1Z9K - chains A and C of the 3 polymer chains in the assembly; structure by X-ray diffraction, 4.60 A resolution (low resolution: residue-level contacts below are approximate; hydrogen-bond / salt-bridge calls are withheld).

== Chain A ==
Name: Reaction center protein L chain
Organism: Rhodobacter sphaeroides
UniProt: P02954 (RCEL_RHOSH); residues 1-281 here = UniProt positions 1-281
Amino-acid sequence (281 residues; row label = number of the first residue in the row):
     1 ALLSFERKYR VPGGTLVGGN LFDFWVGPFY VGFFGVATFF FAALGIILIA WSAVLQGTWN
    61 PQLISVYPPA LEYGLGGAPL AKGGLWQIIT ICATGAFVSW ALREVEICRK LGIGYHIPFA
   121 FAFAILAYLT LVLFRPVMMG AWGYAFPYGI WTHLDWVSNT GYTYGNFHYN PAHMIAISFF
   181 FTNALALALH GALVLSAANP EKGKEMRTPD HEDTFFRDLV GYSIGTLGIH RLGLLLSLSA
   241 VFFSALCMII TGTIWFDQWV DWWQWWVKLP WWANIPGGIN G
Ion coordination: bacteriochlorophyll a Mg site 1 near His153 (its only coordinating residue here); bacteriochlorophyll a Mg site 2 near His173 (its only coordinating residue here); Fe ion: His190, His230 (shared with 2 residues of chain B)
Ligand contacts:
  - bacteriochlorophyll a (BCL), molecule 1: Ile49, Tyr128, Phe146, His153, Leu154, Val157
  - bacteriochlorophyll a (BCL), molecule 2: Phe97, Ala124, Ala127, Tyr128, Leu131, Trp156, Val157, Ser158, Gly161, Tyr162, Asn166, Phe167, His168, His173, Ile177, Phe180, Phe181, Ser244, Ala245, Cys247, Met248
  - bacteriochlorophyll a (BCL), molecule 3: Val157, Tyr162, His168, Phe181
  - bacteriochlorophyll a (BCL), molecule 4: His168, Met174, Ile175, Ile177, Ser178, Phe181, Thr182
  - bacteriopheophytin a (BPH), molecule 1: Ala42, Gly45, Ile46, Ile49, Ala93, Ala96, Phe97, Trp100, Glu104, Ile117, Ala120, Phe121, Phe123, Ala124, Tyr128, Pro147, Tyr148, Gly149, Ile150, His153, Ser237, Leu238, Val241
  - bacteriopheophytin a (BPH), molecule 2: Phe181, Thr182, Ala184, Leu185, Ala188, Leu189, Leu219, Val220
  - ubiquinone-10 (U10), molecule 1: Phe29, Gly35, Thr38, Trp100
  - ubiquinone-10 (U10), molecule 2: Thr182, Leu185, His190, Leu193, Asp213, Phe216, Val220, Tyr222, Ser223, Ile224, Gly225, Ile229, Leu232

== Chain C ==
Name: Reaction center protein H chain
Organism: Rhodobacter sphaeroides
UniProt: P11846 (RCEH_RHOSH); residue numbers follow UniProt; this construct covers 1-260
Amino-acid sequence (260 residues; each row starts with the number of its first residue):
     1 MVGVTAFGNF DLASLAIYSF WIFLAGLIYY LQTENMREGY PLENEDGTPA ANQGPFPLPK
    61 PKTFILPHGR GTLTVPGPES EDRPIALART AVSEGFPHAP TGDPMKDGVG PASWVARRDL
   121 PELDGHGHNK IKPMKAAAGF HVSAGKNPIG LPVRGCDLEI AGKVVDIWVD IPEQMARFLE
   181 VELKDGSTRL LPMQMVKVQS NRVHVNALSS DLFAGIPTIK SPTEVTLLEE DKICGYVAGG
   241 LMYAAPKRKS VVAAMLAEYA
Disordered / not traced: 1-10, 249-260
Ion coordination: Mn2+ near His128 (its only coordinating residue here)

== Chain A / chain C interface ==
Pairs across the interface (51; chain A residue first):
  Ala1(A) with Leu42(C); Ala50(C); Glu94(C)
  Leu2(A) with Leu42(C); Glu43(C); Asn44(C); Glu45(C)
  Leu3(A) with Gly39(C); Tyr40(C); Leu42(C)
  Ser4(A) with Gly39(C); Glu43(C); Glu79(C)
  Arg7(A) with Leu87(C)
  Lys8(A) with Glu81(C); Gly110(C); Ser113(C); Trp114(C)
  Tyr9(A) with Gly110(C); Ser113(C)
  Arg10(A) with Gly95(C); His98(C)
  Val11(A) with Gly110(C); Tyr243(C)
  Pro12(A) with Pro97(C); His98(C); Ala99(C)
  Gly13(A) with Met242(C)
  Asp23(A) with Pro97(C)
  Trp25(A) with Gly95(C)
  Arg109(A) with Met242(C)
  Lys110(A) with Pro111(C); Met242(C)
  Gly112(A) with Leu241(C)
  Asn199(A) with Lys62(C)
  Gly203(A) with Ile65(C)
  Lys204(A) with Ile65(C)
  Glu205(A) with Ile65(C); His68(C); Gly69(C)
  Met206(A) with Ile65(C)
  Thr208(A) with Gly125(C)
  Pro209(A) with Glu122(C); Lys130(C); Glu173(C)
  Asp210(A) with Asp124(C); Gly125(C); Lys130(C); Pro172(C)
  Thr226(A) with Glu173(C)
  Leu227(A) with Met175(C)
Also at the interface, not in a pair above, chain A (32 interface residues in all): Phe5, Gly14, Phe24, Ala198, Asp213, Arg217
Also at the interface, not in a pair above, chain C (41 interface residues in all): Glu38, Pro41, Phe64, Leu66, Pro67, Ile85, Phe96, Val109

== In short ==
Chain A and chain C form an interface of 32 and 41 residues respectively. Ligands of chain A: 4 copies of
bacteriochlorophyll a, bacteriopheophytin a and ubiquinone-10. His190(A) and His230(A) coordinate a Fe ion
ion.
Chain A is Reaction center protein L chain and chain C is Reaction center protein H chain, both from
Rhodobacter sphaeroides; the structure, Photosynthetic Reaction Center from Rhodobacter sphaeroides, was
determined by X-ray diffraction together with 1Z9J from the same study.
